Entry 8CMG (X-ray diffraction, 1.64 A resolution); this record covers chains A and B of the 3 polymer chains in the assembly.

# Chain A
Name: HLA class II histocompatibility antigen, DR alpha chain
Organism: Homo sapiens
UniProt: P01903 (DRA_HUMAN); residues 1-182 here correspond to UniProt positions 26-207 (UniProt number = residue number + 25)
Sequence (183 residues; row label = number of the first residue in the row; numbering starts at 0):
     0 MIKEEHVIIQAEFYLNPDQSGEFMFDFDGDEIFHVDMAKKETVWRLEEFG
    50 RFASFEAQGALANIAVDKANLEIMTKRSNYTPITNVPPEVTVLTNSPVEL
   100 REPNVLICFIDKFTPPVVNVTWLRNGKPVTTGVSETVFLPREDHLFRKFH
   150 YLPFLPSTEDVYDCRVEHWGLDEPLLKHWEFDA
Disordered / not traced: 0
Cystine bridges: Cys107-Cys163
Differences from the reference sequence: initiating methionine (0)
UniProt features mapped onto this chain:
  - region: Glu179 to Ala182 (Connecting peptide)
  - site: Gln9 (Self- and pathogen-derived peptide antigen), Gly49 (Self-peptide antigen), Phe51 (Self- and pathogen-derived peptide antigen), Ala52 (Self-peptide antigen), Ser53 (Self- and pathogen-derived peptide antigen), Glu55 (Pathogen-derived peptide antigen), Asn62 (Self- and pathogen-derived peptide antigen), Asn69 (Pathogen-derived peptide antigen), Arg76 (Self- and pathogen-derived peptide antigen)
  - glycosylation (N-linked (GlcNAc...) asparagine): Asn78, Asn118

# Chain B
Name: Human leukocyte antigen DR beta chain allotype DR1 (DRB1*0101)
Organism: Homo sapiens
Sequence (194 residues; row label = number of the first residue in the row; numbers below 1 keep their minus sign (Met-3 is residue -3)):
    -3 MGSMGDTRPRFLWQLKFECHFFNGTERVRLLERCIYNQEESVRFDSDVGE
    47 YRAVTELGRPDAEYWNSQKDLLEQRRAAVDTYCRHNYGVGESFTVQRRVE
    97 PKVTVYPSKTQPLQHHNLLVCSVSGFYPGSIEVRWFRNGQEEKAGVVSTG
   147 LIQNGDWTFQTLVMLETVPRSGEVYTCQVEHPSVTSPLTVEWRA
Disordered / not traced: -3 to -2, 106-112
Cystine bridges: Cys15-Cys79, Cys117-Cys173

# Chain A / chain B interface
Residue-residue contacts (121; chain A residue first):
  Ile1(A) - Phe18(B)
  Lys2(A) - Phe18(B)
  Lys2(A) - Asn19(B)
  Glu3(A) - His16(B)  salt bridge
  Glu3(A) - Phe17(B)
  Glu3(A) - Phe18(B)
  Glu4(A) - Phe17(B)  hydrogen bond (backbone-backbone)
  Glu4(A) - Asn19(B)
  Glu4(A) - Gly20(B)  hydrogen bond (side chain-backbone)
  His5(A) - Cys15(B)
  His5(A) - His16(B)
  His5(A) - Phe17(B)  hydrogen bond (backbone-backbone)
  His5(A) - Tyr83(B)
  His5(A) - Val91(B)
  Val6(A) - Cys15(B)
  Val6(A) - His16(B)
  Ile7(A) - Phe13(B)
  Ile7(A) - Glu14(B)
  Ile7(A) - Cys15(B)  hydrogen bond (backbone-backbone)
  Ile7(A) - Phe17(B)  hydrophobic
  Ile8(A) - Phe13(B)
  Ile8(A) - Glu14(B)
  Gln9(A) - Leu11(B)
  Gln9(A) - Lys12(B)
  Gln9(A) - Phe13(B)  hydrogen bond (backbone-backbone)
  Gln9(A) - Tyr78(B)  hydrogen bond
  Ala10(A) - Leu11(B)
  Glu11(A) - Gln10(B)
  Glu11(A) - Leu11(B)  hydrogen bond (backbone-backbone)
  Phe12(A) - Trp9(B)
  Phe12(A) - Gln10(B)
  Tyr13(A) - Phe7(B)
  Tyr13(A) - Leu8(B)
  Tyr13(A) - Trp9(B)  hydrogen bond (backbone-backbone)
  Leu14(A) - Arg6(B)
  Leu14(A) - Phe7(B)
  Asn15(A) - Arg6(B)
  Asn15(A) - Phe7(B)  hydrogen bond (backbone-backbone)
  Pro16(A) - Arg4(B)
  Pro16(A) - Pro5(B)
  Pro16(A) - Arg6(B)
  Asp17(A) - Arg6(B)  salt bridge
  Phe24(A) - Asn82(B)
  Phe26(A) - Thr90(B)
  Phe26(A) - Val91(B)
  Phe26(A) - Tyr123(B)
  Phe26(A) - Trp153(B)  hydrophobic
  Asp27(A) - Gln149(B)  hydrogen bond (backbone-side chain)
  Gly28(A) - Gln149(B)
  Asp29(A) - Tyr123(B)
  Asp29(A) - Gln149(B)  hydrogen bond
  Asp29(A) - Trp153(B)
  Glu30(A) - Trp153(B)  hydrogen bond (backbone-side chain)
  Arg44(A) - Gly151(B)  hydrogen bond (side chain-backbone)
  Arg44(A) - Asp152(B)
  Arg44(A) - Trp153(B)
  Leu45(A) - Arg93(B)
  Leu45(A) - Asp152(B)
  Leu45(A) - Trp153(B)
  Phe48(A) - Phe89(B)  hydrophobic
  Phe48(A) - Trp153(B)
  Phe51(A) - Phe89(B)  hydrophobic
  Ala52(A) - Val85(B)  hydrophobic
  Ala52(A) - Phe89(B)  hydrophobic
  Asp66(A) - Trp9(B)
  Asp66(A) - Leu11(B)
  Asn69(A) - Trp9(B)
  Leu70(A) - Phe7(B)
  Leu70(A) - Leu8(B)
  Leu70(A) - Trp9(B)  hydrophobic
  Leu70(A) - Tyr32(B)  hydrophobic
  Met73(A) - Trp9(B)  hydrophobic
  Met73(A) - Tyr32(B)  hydrophobic
  Met73(A) - Ser37(B)
  Met73(A) - Leu53(B)  hydrophobic
  Thr74(A) - Phe7(B)
  Thr74(A) - Tyr32(B)
  Arg76(A) - Leu53(B)  hydrogen bond (side chain-backbone)
  Arg76(A) - Pro56(B)
  Arg76(A) - Asp57(B)  salt bridge
  Ser77(A) - Tyr32(B)  hydrogen bond
  Ser77(A) - Leu53(B)
  Tyr79(A) - Phe7(B)
  Thr80(A) - Phe7(B)
  Thr80(A) - Tyr32(B)  hydrogen bond (backbone-side chain)
  Thr80(A) - Asn33(B)  hydrogen bond (backbone-side chain)
  Pro81(A) - Pro5(B)  hydrophobic
  Pro81(A) - Arg6(B)
  Pro81(A) - Phe7(B)  hydrophobic
  Pro81(A) - Asn33(B)  hydrogen bond (backbone-side chain)
  Ile82(A) - Arg6(B)  hydrogen bond (backbone-backbone)
  Ile82(A) - Leu8(B)  hydrophobic
  Ile82(A) - Asn33(B)
  Val85(A) - Gln34(B)
  Leu92(A) - Ile148(B)  hydrophobic
  Leu92(A) - Gln156(B)
  Thr93(A) - Gln156(B)  hydrogen bond (backbone-side chain)
  Asn94(A) - Ser120(B)
  Asn94(A) - Gln156(B)
  Ser95(A) - Ser120(B)
  Pro96(A) - Ser118(B)
  Thr113(A) - Leu8(B)
  Pro115(A) - Leu8(B)
  Pro139(A) - Lys12(B)
  Arg140(A) - Lys12(B)  hydrogen bond (backbone-side chain)
  Asp142(A) - Gln34(B)  hydrogen bond (backbone-side chain)
  His143(A) - Gln10(B)  hydrogen bond (backbone-side chain)
  His143(A) - Lys12(B)  hydrogen bond
  His143(A) - Arg29(B)
  His143(A) - Ile31(B)
  Leu144(A) - Gln34(B)
  Phe145(A) - Leu8(B)  hydrophobic
  Phe145(A) - Gln10(B)
  Phe148(A) - Gln149(B)
  Phe148(A) - Asn150(B)
  Phe148(A) - Gly151(B)
  Tyr150(A) - Asn150(B)  hydrogen bond (side chain-backbone)
  Tyr150(A) - Gly151(B)
  Tyr150(A) - Asp152(B)
  Trp168(A) - Asp2(B)  hydrogen bond (side chain-backbone)
  Trp168(A) - Arg6(B)
Other interface residues (no listed pair), chain A (59 interface residues in all): Ile31, Ile106, Pro114
Other interface residues (no listed pair), chain B (48 interface residues in all): Glu36, Gly54, Tyr102

# Summary
59 residues of chain A face 48 of chain B across their interface, with 26 hydrogen bonds and 3 salt bridges.
Polar contacts include Glu3(A)-His16(B), Asp17(A)-Arg6(B) and Arg76(A)-Asp57(B).
Here chain A is HLA class II histocompatibility antigen, DR alpha chain and chain B is Human leukocyte antigen
DR beta chain allotype DR1 (DRB1*0101), both from Homo sapiens. Entry 8CMG (Human Leukocyte Antigen class II
allotype DR1 presenting SARS-CoV-2 nsp14 peptide (orf1ab)6420-6434) was determined by X-ray diffraction,
deposited together with 8CMB, 8CMC, 8CMD, 8CME, 8CMF, 8CMH and 8CMI.
